PDB entry 8DBQ | electron microscopy, 4.00 A resolution | chains G and H of the 22 polymer chains in the assembly

[Chain G]
Protein: ATP synthase gamma chain
Source organism: Escherichia coli
UniProt: C3SLA2 (C3SLA2_ECOLX); residues 1-284 here correspond to UniProt positions 2-285 (UniProt number = residue number + 1)
Sequence (284 residues; each row starts with the number of its first residue):
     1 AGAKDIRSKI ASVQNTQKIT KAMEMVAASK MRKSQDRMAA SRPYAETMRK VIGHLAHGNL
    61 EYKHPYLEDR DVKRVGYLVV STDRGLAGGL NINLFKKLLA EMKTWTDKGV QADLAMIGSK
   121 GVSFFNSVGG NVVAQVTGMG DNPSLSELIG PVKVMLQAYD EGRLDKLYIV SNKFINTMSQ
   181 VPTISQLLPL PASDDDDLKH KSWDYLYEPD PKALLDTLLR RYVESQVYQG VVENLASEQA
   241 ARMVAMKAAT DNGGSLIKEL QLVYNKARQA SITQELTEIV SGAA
Construct notes: conflict Asp5 (Glu6 in C3SLA2), Ala87 (Cys88 in C3SLA2), Ala112 (Cys113 in C3SLA2)

[Chain H]
Protein: ATP synthase epsilon chain
Source organism: Escherichia coli
UniProt: A0A4V1DSB5 (A0A4V1DSB5_ECOLX); residues 3-103 here correspond to UniProt positions 4-104 (UniProt number = residue number + 1)
Sequence (101 residues; each row starts with the number of its first residue):
     3 TYHLDVVSAE QQMFSGLVEK IQVTGSEGEL GIYPGHAPLL TAIKPGMIRI VKQHGHEEFI
    63 YLSGGILEVQ PGNVTVLADT AIRGQDLDEA RAMEAKRKAE E

[Interface between chain G and chain H]
Pairs across the interface (63):
  Ala40(G) - Glu12(H)
  Ser41(G) - Ala11(H)  hydrogen bond (side chain-backbone)
  Tyr44(G) - Val9(H)  hydrophobic
  Tyr44(G) - Ser10(H)
  Tyr44(G) - Ala11(H)
  Tyr44(G) - Leu79(H)  hydrophobic
  Tyr44(G) - Ala80(H)
  Thr47(G) - Glu70(H)
  Thr47(G) - Leu79(H)
  Met48(G) - Leu79(H)  hydrophobic
  Val51(G) - Glu70(H)
  Val132(G) - Ala101(H)
  Val133(G) - Lys98(H)
  Val133(G) - Ala101(H)
  Ala134(G) - Ala97(H)
  Ala134(G) - Ala101(H)
  Gln135(G) - Ala97(H)  hydrogen bond (backbone-backbone)
  Gln135(G) - Lys100(H)  hydrogen bond (side chain-backbone)
  Gln135(G) - Ala101(H)
  Pro143(G) - Glu12(H)
  Ser144(G) - Glu12(H)
  Leu145(G) - Ala11(H)  hydrophobic
  Leu145(G) - Glu12(H)  hydrogen bond (backbone-side chain)
  Ser146(G) - Arg93(H)  hydrogen bond (backbone-side chain)
  Ile149(G) - Arg85(H)
  Ile149(G) - Arg93(H)
  Gly150(G) - Arg93(H)
  Gly150(G) - Ala94(H)
  Gly150(G) - Ala97(H)
  Pro151(G) - Ala97(H)
  Lys153(G) - Gln87(H)  hydrogen bond
  Lys153(G) - Asp90(H)
  Lys153(G) - Ala94(H)
  Val154(G) - Ala94(H)
  Val154(G) - Lys98(H)
  Gln157(G) - Glu91(H)
  Trp203(G) - Pro40(H)  hydrophobic
  Trp203(G) - Gln72(H)
  Trp203(G) - Pro73(H)
  Asp204(G) - Pro40(H)
  Tyr205(G) - Leu41(H)
  Tyr205(G) - Leu42(H)  hydrophobic
  Tyr205(G) - Val71(H)
  Tyr205(G) - Gln72(H)  hydrogen bond
  Leu206(G) - Pro40(H)
  Leu206(G) - Leu41(H)
  Leu206(G) - Leu42(H)
  Tyr207(G) - Leu42(H)
  Glu208(G) - Glu29(H)
  Glu208(G) - Leu41(H)
  Glu208(G) - Leu42(H)  hydrogen bond (backbone-backbone)
  Glu208(G) - Thr43(H)  hydrogen bond (backbone-side chain)
  Pro209(G) - Ser28(H)
  Pro209(G) - Glu29(H)
  Leu214(G) - Leu42(H)
  Leu214(G) - Thr43(H)
  Leu214(G) - Ala44(H)
  Thr217(G) - Ile68(H)
  Arg221(G) - Asp81(H)  salt bridge
  Arg221(G) - Arg85(H)
  Glu224(G) - Arg85(H)  salt bridge
  Tyr228(G) - Ala11(H)
  Tyr228(G) - Glu12(H)  hydrogen bond
Also at the interface, not in a pair above, chain G (35 interface residues in all): Leu55, Glu147, Leu218
Also at the interface, not in a pair above, chain H (32 interface residues in all): Thr77, Thr82, Glu103

[Overview]
Chain G and chain H form an interface of 35 and 32 residues respectively, with 10 hydrogen bonds and 2 salt
bridges. Polar contacts include Arg221(G)-Asp81(H), Glu224(G)-Arg85(H) and Ser41(G)-Ala11(H).
Here chain G is ATP synthase gamma chain and chain H is ATP synthase epsilon chain, both from Escherichia
coli. Entry 8DBQ (E. coli ATP synthase imaged in 10mM MgATP State1 "half-up" Fo classified) was determined by
electron microscopy together with 8DBP, 8DBR, 8DBS, 8DBT, 8DBU, 8DBV and 8DBW from the same study.
